1CN4 - chains B and C of the 3 polymer chains in the assembly; structure by X-ray diffraction, 2.80 A resolution.

# Chain B
Protein: Protein (erythropoietin receptor)
Source organism: Homo sapiens
Notes: fragment: extracellular ligand binding domains
UniProt: P19235 (EPOR_HUMAN); residues 1-225 here correspond to UniProt positions 25-249 (UniProt number = residue number + 24)
Chain sequence (228 residues; row label = number of the first residue in the row; numbers below 1 keep their minus sign (Arg-2 is residue -2)):
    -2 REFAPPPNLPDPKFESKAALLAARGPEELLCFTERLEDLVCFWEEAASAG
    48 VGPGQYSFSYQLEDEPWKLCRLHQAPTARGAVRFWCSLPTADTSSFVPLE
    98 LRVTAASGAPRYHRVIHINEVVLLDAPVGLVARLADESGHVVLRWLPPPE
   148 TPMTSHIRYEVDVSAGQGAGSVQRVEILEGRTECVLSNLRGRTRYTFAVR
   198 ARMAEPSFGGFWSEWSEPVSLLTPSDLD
Disordered / not traced: -2 to 7
Differences from the reference sequence: engineered mutation Gln52 (Asn76 in P19235), Gln164 (Asn188 in P19235), Glu211 (Ala235 in P19235)
Disulfide bonds: Cys28-Cys38, Cys67-Cys83

# Chain C
Protein: Protein (erythropoietin)
Source organism: Homo sapiens
UniProt: P01588 (EPO_HUMAN); residues 1-166 here correspond to UniProt positions 28-193 (UniProt number = residue number + 27)
Chain sequence (166 residues; each row starts with the number of its first residue):
     1 APPRLICDSRVLERYLLEAKEAEKITTGCAEHCSLNEKITVPDTKVNFYA
    51 WKRMEVGQQAVEVWQGLALLSEAVLRGQALLVKSSQPWEPLQLHVDKAVS
   101 GLRSLTTLLRALGAQKEAISPPDAASAAPLRTITADTFRKLFRVYSNFLR
   151 GKLKLYTGEACRTGDR
Disordered / not traced: 1, 124-130, 163-166
Differences from the reference sequence: engineered mutation Lys24 (Asn51 in P01588), Lys38 (Asn65 in P01588), Lys83 (Asn110 in P01588)
Disulfide bonds: Cys7-Cys161, Cys29-Cys33

# Interface between chain B and chain C
Pairs across the interface (33; chain B residue first):
  Glu60(B) - Lys140(C)
  Glu60(B) - Arg143(C)  salt bridge
  Asp61(B) - Ile133(C)
  Asp61(B) - Lys140(C)  salt bridge
  Glu62(B) - Lys45(C)
  Thr87(B) - Tyr49(C)
  Ala88(B) - Asn47(C)
  Ala88(B) - Tyr49(C)
  Thr90(B) - Asn47(C)
  Ser91(B) - Lys45(C)
  Ser91(B) - Val46(C)
  Ser91(B) - Asn47(C)  hydrogen bond
  Ser92(B) - Lys45(C)
  Ser92(B) - Val46(C)  hydrogen bond (backbone-backbone)
  Phe93(B) - Thr44(C)  hydrogen bond (backbone-side chain)
  Phe93(B) - Lys45(C)
  Phe93(B) - Val46(C)  hydrophobic
  Phe93(B) - Asn147(C)  hydrogen bond (backbone-side chain)
  Phe93(B) - Arg150(C)
  Phe93(B) - Gly151(C)
  Phe93(B) - Leu155(C)  hydrophobic
  Val94(B) - Lys45(C)
  Val94(B) - Asn147(C)
  Pro95(B) - Arg143(C)
  His114(B) - Asn147(C)
  Glu117(B) - Arg150(C)  salt bridge
  Met150(B) - Phe48(C)  hydrophobic
  His153(B) - Lys154(C)
  Pro203(B) - Leu17(C)  hydrophobic
  Pro203(B) - Arg150(C)  hydrogen bond (backbone-side chain)
  Ser204(B) - Arg150(C)
  Ser204(B) - Lys154(C)
  Phe205(B) - Phe48(C)  hydrophobic
Also at the interface, not in a pair above, chain B (21 interface residues in all): Leu33, Glu34, Asn116
Also at the interface, not in a pair above, chain C (16 interface residues in all): Leu16

# Summary
21 residues of chain B face 16 of chain C across their interface, with 5 hydrogen bonds and 3 salt bridges.
Among the polar pairs are Glu60(B)-Arg143(C), Asp61(B)-Lys140(C) and Glu117(B)-Arg150(C).
Here chain B is Protein (erythropoietin receptor) and chain C is Protein (erythropoietin), both from Homo
sapiens. Entry 1CN4 (Erythropoietin complexed with extracellular domains of erythropoietin receptor) was
determined by X-ray diffraction (same publication as 1EER).
